PDB entry 8U80 | electron microscopy, 3.60 A resolution | chains K2 and K3 of the 10 polymer chains in the assembly

# Chain K2 (and K3)
Name: BTB/POZ domain-containing protein KCTD5
Organism: Homo sapiens
Notes: chain K3 of this document is another copy of the same molecule, construct and numbering; everything in this record applies to it too
UniProtKB: Q9NXV2 (KCTD5_HUMAN); residues 1-234 here = UniProt positions 1-234
Chain sequence (234 residues; row label = number of the first residue in the row):
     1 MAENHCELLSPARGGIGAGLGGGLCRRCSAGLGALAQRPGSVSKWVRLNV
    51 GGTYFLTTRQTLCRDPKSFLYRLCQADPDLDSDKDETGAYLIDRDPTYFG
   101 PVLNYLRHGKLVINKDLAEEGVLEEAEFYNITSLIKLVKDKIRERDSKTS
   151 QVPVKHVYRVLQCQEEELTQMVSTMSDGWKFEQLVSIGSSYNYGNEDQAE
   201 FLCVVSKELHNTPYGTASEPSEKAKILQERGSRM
Unresolved in the structure: 1-39, 154-234
UniProt features mapped onto this chain:
  - modified residue: Ala2 (N-acetylalanine), Ser10 (Phosphoserine)
From the paper describing this entry:
  - mutagenesis - F128A: unchanged binding to Gbeta 
  - mutagenesis - F128A, L161R: abolished catalytic activity (ubiquitylation activity)
  - mutagenesis - L209* (10-fold): decreased binding to Gbeta 
  - mutagenesis - L209*: decreased catalytic activity (activity)

# Chain K2 / chain K3 interface
Pairs across the interface (20; chain K2 residue first):
  Gly51(K2) - Leu56(K3)
  Gly52(K2) - Leu56(K3)
  Leu91(K2) - Trp45(K3)  hydrophobic
  Asp93(K2) - Trp45(K3)  hydrogen bond
  Asp93(K2) - Leu56(K3)
  Asp93(K2) - Thr58(K3)  hydrogen bond
  Asp93(K2) - Arg107(K3)
  Arg94(K2) - Arg107(K3)
  Arg94(K2) - His108(K3)
  Asp95(K2) - Asn104(K3)  hydrogen bond
  Asp95(K2) - Arg107(K3)  salt bridge
  Tyr98(K2) - Asn114(K3)  hydrogen bond
  Lys115(K2) - Lys115(K3)  hydrogen bond (backbone-side chain)
  Asp116(K2) - Lys115(K3)  hydrogen bond (backbone-side chain)
  Leu117(K2) - Asn114(K3)
  Leu117(K2) - Lys115(K3)  hydrogen bond (backbone-side chain)
  Ala118(K2) - Ile113(K3)
  Gly121(K2) - Val112(K3)
  Glu124(K2) - His108(K3)  salt bridge
  Glu124(K2) - Lys110(K3)
Other interface residues (no listed pair), chain K2 (14 interface residues in all): Ser82

# Overview
14 residues of chain K2 face 11 of chain K3 across their interface; the contacts include 7 hydrogen bonds and
2 salt bridges. Polar pairs include Asp95(K2)-Arg107(K3), Glu124(K2)-His108(K3) and Asp93(K2)-Trp45(K3). The
paper reports that F128A and L161R of chain K2 abolish catalytic activity (ubiquitylation activity); L209* of
chain K2 reduces binding to Gbeta.
Chain K2 and chain K3 are both BTB/POZ domain-containing protein KCTD5 (Homo sapiens); the structure,
KCTD5/Cullin3/Gbeta1gamma2 Complex: Local Refinment of KCTD5(BTB)/Cullin3(NTD), was determined by electron
microscopy together with 8U7Z, 8U81, 8U82, 8U83 and 8U84 from the same study.
